6Y9X - chains B and j of the 13 polymer chains in the assembly; structure by electron microscopy, 4.40 A resolution (low resolution: residue-level contacts below are approximate; hydrogen-bond / salt-bridge calls are withheld).

== Chain B (and j) ==
Name: Gag-Pol polyprotein
Source organism: Human immunodeficiency virus 1
Notes: EC 3.4.23.16, 2.7.7.49, 2.7.7.7, 3.1.26.13, 3.1.13.2, 2.7.7.-, 3.1.-.-; chain j of this document is another copy of the same molecule, construct and numbering; everything in this record applies to it too
UniProtKB: P0C6F2 (POL_HV1LW); residues 1-220 here correspond to UniProt positions 133-352 (UniProt number = residue number + 132)
Chain sequence (220 residues; each row starts with the number of its first residue):
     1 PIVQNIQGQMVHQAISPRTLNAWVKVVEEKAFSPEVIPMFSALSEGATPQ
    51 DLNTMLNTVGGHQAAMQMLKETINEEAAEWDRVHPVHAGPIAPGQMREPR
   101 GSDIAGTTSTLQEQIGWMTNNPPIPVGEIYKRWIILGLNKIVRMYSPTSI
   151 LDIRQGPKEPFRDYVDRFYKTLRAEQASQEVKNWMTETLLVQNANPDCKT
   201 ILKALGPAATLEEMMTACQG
Disulfides: Cys198-Cys218
Curated features (UniProtKB/Swiss-Prot):
  - region: Asn57 to Gln95 (Interaction with human PPIA/CYPA and NUP153)
  - site: Gly89, Pro90 (Cis/trans isomerization of proline peptide bond)

== Chain B / chain j interface ==
Residue-residue contacts (12):
  Leu151(B) - Leu151(j)
  Glu175(B) - Trp184(j)
  Ser178(B) - Glu180(j)
  Val181(B) - Val181(j)
  Trp184(B) - Glu175(j)
  Trp184(B) - Gln176(j)
  Trp184(B) - Ala177(j)
  Trp184(B) - Val181(j)
  Trp184(B) - Met185(j)
  Met185(B) - Trp184(j)
  Gln192(B) - Ser149(j)
  Gln192(B) - Asp152(j)
Other interface residues (no listed pair), chain B (14 interface residues in all): Ser149, Arg154, Gln176, Ala177, Glu180, Thr188, Leu189
Other interface residues (no listed pair), chain j (12 interface residues in all): Leu189, Gln192

== In short ==
The interface between chain B and chain j involves 14 residues on one side and 12 on the other.
Both chains are Gag-Pol polyprotein (Human immunodeficiency virus 1). Entry 6Y9X (Structure of the native
full-length HIV-1 capsid protein in complex with Cyclophilin A from helical assembly ...) was determined by
electron microscopy (same publication as 6Y9V, 6Y9W, 6Y9Y, 6Y9Z and 6ZDJ).
